PDB entry 7FNR | X-ray diffraction, 1.60 A resolution | chains A and B

[Chain A]
Molecule: Pre-mRNA-splicing factor 8
From: Saccharomyces cerevisiae S288C
UniProt: P33334 (PRP8_YEAST); residue numbers follow UniProt; this construct covers 1836-2090
Chain sequence (258 residues; row label = number of the first residue in the row):
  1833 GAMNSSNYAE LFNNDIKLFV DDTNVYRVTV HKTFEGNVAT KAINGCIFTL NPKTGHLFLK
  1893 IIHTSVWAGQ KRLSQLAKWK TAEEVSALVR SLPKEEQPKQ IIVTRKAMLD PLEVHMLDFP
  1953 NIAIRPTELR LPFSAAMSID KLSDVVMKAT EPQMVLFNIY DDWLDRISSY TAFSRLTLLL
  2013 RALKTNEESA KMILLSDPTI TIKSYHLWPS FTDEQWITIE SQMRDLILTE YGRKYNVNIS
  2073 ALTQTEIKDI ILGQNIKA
Disordered / not traced: 2070-2090
Sequence notes: expression tag (1833-1835)
Swiss-Prot annotation at these positions:
  - mutagenesis: Asp1853 (D1853A: Alters protein folding. Severely impaired growth. Strongly reduced growth at 35 degrees Celsius; when associated with A-1854; D1853N: Reduced growth at 30 degrees Celsius ...), Asp1854 (D1854A: Reduced growth at 30 degrees Celsius. Strongly reduced growth at 16 degrees Celsius. Strongly reduced growth at 35 degrees Celsius; when associated with A-1853 ...), Thr1855 (T1855A: Reduced growth at 30 degrees Celsius. Strongly reduced growth at 16 degrees Celsius), Thr1936 (T1936A: Reduced growth at 30 degrees Celsius. Strongly reduced growth at 16 degrees Celsius), Arg1937 (R1937K: Severely impaired growth. Reduced growth at 30 degrees Celsius. Strongly reduced growth at 16 degrees Celsius)

[Chain B]
Molecule: A1 cistron-splicing factor AAR2
From: Saccharomyces cerevisiae S288C
UniProt: P32357 (AAR2_YEAST); aligned to UniProt positions 1-317 over residues 1-317
Chain sequence (308 residues; numbered -3 to 317; 13 numbers in that range are skipped by the numbering (no residue carries them; nothing is unmodelled there); the number before each row is that of its first residue; numbers below 1 keep their minus sign (Gly-3 is residue -3)):
    -3 GAMAMNTVPF TSAPIEVTIG IDQYSFNVKE NQPFHGIKDI PIGHVHVIHF QHADNSSMRY
    57 GYWFDCRMGN FYIQYDPKDG LYKMMEERDG AKFENIVHNF KERQMMVSYP KIDEDDTWYN
   117 LTEFVQMDKI RKIVRKDENQ FSYVDSSMTT VQENEL
   166 SSSSSDPAHS LNYTVINFKS REAIRPGHEM EDFLDKSYYL NTVMLQGIFK NSSNYFGELQ
   226 FAFLNAMFFG NYGSSLQWHA MIELICSSAT VPKHMLDKLD EILYYQIKTL PEQYSDILLN
   286 ERVWNICLYS SFQKNSLHNT EKIMENKYPE LL
Disordered / not traced: -3 to 0, 166-169
Sequence notes: expression tag (-3 to 0); conflict Ser166 (Leu153 in P32357), Ser167 (Lys154 in P32357), Ser170 (Asp in P32357)
Small-molecule neighbours: VXW (N-[(4-methylphenyl)methyl]-3-oxobutanamide): Thr14, Ile15, Gly16, Gln19, Ser21, His45, Phe46, Gln47, Arg55, Met232, Phe233, Pro276, Tyr279
Swiss-Prot annotation at these positions:
  - region: Leu261 to Ile282 (Leucine-zipper)
  - modified residue: Ser253 (Phosphoserine), Thr274 (Phosphothreonine)

[Interface between chain A and chain B]
Pairs across the interface (18):
  Gln1907(A) with Met195(B); Leu199(B)
  Leu1908(A) with Met195(B), hydrophobic
  Trp1911(A) with Glu194(B); Met195(B), hydrophobic; Phe198(B), hydrophobic
  Asp1942(A) with Lys184(B), salt bridge; Phe198(B)
  Glu1945(A) with Lys184(B), salt bridge
  Val1946(A) with Ile189(B), hydrophobic; Glu194(B); Phe198(B), hydrophobic
  His1947(A) with Glu194(B), salt bridge
  Leu1949(A) with Lys184(B); Ser185(B); Arg186(B); Ile189(B), hydrophobic
  Asp1950(A) with Arg186(B), salt bridge

[In short]
9 residues of chain A and 8 residues of chain B are in contact, with 4 salt bridges. Polar pairs include
Asp1942(A)-Lys184(B), Glu1945(A)-Lys184(B) and His1947(A)-Glu194(B). Ligands of chain B: compound VXW. UniProt
lists 5 mutagenesis sites on chain A.
Chain A is Pre-mRNA-splicing factor 8 and chain B is A1 cistron-splicing factor AAR2, both from Saccharomyces
cerevisiae S288C; the structure, PanDDA analysis group deposition -- Aar2/RNaseH in complex with fragment
P07E02 from the F2X-Universal Library, was determined by X-ray diffraction, deposited together with 5ST0,
5ST1, 5ST2, 5ST3, 5ST4, 5ST5 and 248 further entries.
